1W63 - chains A and M of the 4 polymer chains in the assembly; structure by X-ray diffraction, 4.00 A resolution.

[Chain A]
Protein: Adapter-related protein complex 1 gamma 1 subunit
From: Mus musculus
Notes: fragment: core, residues 0-612
UniProt: P22892 (A1G1_MOUSE); residues 1-613 here correspond to UniProt positions 0-612 (UniProt number = residue number - 1)
Chain sequence (618 residues; numbered -4 to 613; the number before each row is that of its first residue; numbers below 1 keep their minus sign (Gly-4 is residue -4)):
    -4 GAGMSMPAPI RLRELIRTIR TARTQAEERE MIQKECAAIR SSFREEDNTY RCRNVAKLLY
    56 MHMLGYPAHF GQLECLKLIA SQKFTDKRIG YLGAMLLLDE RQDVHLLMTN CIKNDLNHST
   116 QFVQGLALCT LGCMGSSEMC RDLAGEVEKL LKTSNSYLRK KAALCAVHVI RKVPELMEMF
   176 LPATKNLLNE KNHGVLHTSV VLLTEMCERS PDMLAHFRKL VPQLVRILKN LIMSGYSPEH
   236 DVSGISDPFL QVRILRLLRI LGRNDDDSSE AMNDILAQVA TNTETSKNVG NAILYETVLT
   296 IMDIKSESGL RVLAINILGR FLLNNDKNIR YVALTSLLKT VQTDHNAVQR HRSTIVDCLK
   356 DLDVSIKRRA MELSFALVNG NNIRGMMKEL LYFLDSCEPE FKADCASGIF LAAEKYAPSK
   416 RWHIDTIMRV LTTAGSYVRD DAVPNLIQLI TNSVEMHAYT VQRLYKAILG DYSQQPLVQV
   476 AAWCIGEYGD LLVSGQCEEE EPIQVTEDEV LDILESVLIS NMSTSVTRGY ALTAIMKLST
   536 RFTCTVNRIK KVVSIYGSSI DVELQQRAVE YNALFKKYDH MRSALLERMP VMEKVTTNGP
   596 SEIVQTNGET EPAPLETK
Not modelled in the structure: -4 to 0, 591-613
What the authors report for this chain:
  - mutagenesis - R6E: unchanged localization
  - mutagenesis - R48A: abolished binding to PI-4-P
  - mutagenesis - R48A: unchanged binding to PS
  - mutagenesis - Y45A: unchanged binding to PI-4-P
  - mutagenesis - Y45A, R48A: unchanged binding to Arf1

[Chain M]
Protein: Adaptor-related protein complex 1, mu 1 subunit
From: Mus musculus
UniProt: P35585 (A1M1_MOUSE); numbering as in UniProt (aligned over 1-423)
Chain sequence (423 residues; row label = number of the first residue in the row):
     1 MSASAVYVLD LKGKVLICRN YRGDVDMSEV EHFMPILMEK EEEGMLSPIL AHGGVRFMWI
    61 KHNNLYLVAT SKKNACVSLV FSFLYKVVQV FSEYFKELEE ESIRDNFVII YELLDELMDF
   121 GYPQTTDSKI LQEFITQEGH KLETGAPRPP ATVTNAVSWR SEGIKYRKNE VFLDVIEAVN
   181 LLVSANGNVL RSEIVGSIKM RVFLSGMPEL RLGLNDKVLF DNTGRGKSKS VELEDVKFHQ
   241 CVRLSRFEND RTISFIPPDG EFELMSYRLN THVKPLIWIE SVIEKHSHSR IEYMVKAKSQ
   301 FKRRSTANNV EIHIPVPNDA DSPKFKTTVG SVKWVPENSE IVWSVKSFPG GKEYLMRAHF
   361 GLPSVEAEDK EGKPPISVKF EIPYFTTSGI QVRYLKIIEK SGYQAIPWVR YITQNGDYQL
   421 RTQ
Not modelled in the structure: 1, 146-156, 219-231, 363-372
Construct notes: conflict Phe134 (Tyr in P35585), Ile406 (Leu in P35585)
UniProt features mapped onto this chain:
  - modified residue: Ser2 (N-acetylserine), Thr152 (Phosphothreonine), Thr154 (Phosphothreonine), Thr223 (Phosphothreonine)
What the authors report for this chain:
  - post-translational modification sites: Thr154 (citing earlier work)

[Chain A / chain M interface]
Pairs across the interface - 14 pairs, chain A then chain M:
  Arg18(A) - Asp105(M)
  Thr19(A) - Asp105(M)
  Thr19(A) - Leu142(M)
  Gln20(A) - Glu101(M)
  Gln20(A) - Asp105(M)
  Ala21(A) - Glu101(M)
  Ala21(A) - Leu142(M)  hydrophobic
  Arg24(A) - Glu101(M)  salt bridge
  Asp399(A) - Lys298(M)  salt bridge
  Ser402(A) - Lys296(M)  hydrogen bond
  Lys410(A) - Glu284(M)  salt bridge
  Arg434(A) - Glu353(M)  salt bridge
  Arg434(A) - Leu355(M)
  Asp435(A) - Lys352(M)  salt bridge
Interface residues without a listed pair, chain M (15 interface residues in all): Arg104, His140, Glu292, Met294, Tyr354, Arg357

[In short]
10 residues of chain A and 15 residues of chain M are in contact, with 1 hydrogen bond and 5 salt bridges.
Polar pairs include Arg24(A)-Glu101(M), Asp399(A)-Lys298(M) and Lys410(A)-Glu284(M). From the paper: R48A of
chain A abolishes binding to PI-4-P; a modification site at Thr154(M); 3 substitutions were tested in all.
Here chain A is Adapter-related protein complex 1 gamma 1 subunit and chain M is Adaptor-related protein
complex 1, mu 1 subunit, both from Mus musculus. Entry 1W63 (AP1 clathrin adaptor core) was determined by
X-ray diffraction.
